PDB entry 7FGN | X-ray diffraction, 1.20 A resolution | chain A

# Chain A
Name: FAS-associated factor 1
From: Homo sapiens
UniProtKB: Q9UNN5 (FAF1_HUMAN); residue numbers follow UniProt; this construct covers 100-174
Amino-acid sequence (78 residues; numbered 97 to 174; the number before each row is that of its first residue):
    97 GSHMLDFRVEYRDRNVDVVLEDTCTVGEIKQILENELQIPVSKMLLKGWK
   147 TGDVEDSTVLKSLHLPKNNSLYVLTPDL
Disordered / not traced: 172-174
Sequence notes: expression tag (97-99)
What the authors report for this chain:
  - mutagenesis - H160A: abolished binding to Hsp70
  - mutagenesis - H160A: abolished binding to IQGAP1
  - mutagenesis - H160A: unchanged binding to VCP
  - mutagenesis - H160A: abolished signaling

# In short
The paper reports that H160A abolishes binding to Hsp70; H160A abolishes binding to IQGAP1.
Chain A is FAS-associated factor 1 (Homo sapiens); the structure, The crystal structure of the FAF1 UBL1, was
determined by X-ray diffraction.
